Entry 7D7D (electron microscopy, 4.50 A resolution (low resolution: residue-level contacts below are approximate; hydrogen-bond / salt-bridge calls are withheld)); this record covers chains D and F of the 12 polymer chains in the assembly.

== Chain D ==
Name: DNA-directed RNA polymerase subunit beta'
Organism: Escherichia coli
Notes: EC 2.7.7.6
Reference sequence: D7Y6A2 (D7Y6A2_ECOLX); numbering as in UniProt (aligned over 1-1407)
Amino-acid sequence (1407 residues; row label = number of the first residue in the row):
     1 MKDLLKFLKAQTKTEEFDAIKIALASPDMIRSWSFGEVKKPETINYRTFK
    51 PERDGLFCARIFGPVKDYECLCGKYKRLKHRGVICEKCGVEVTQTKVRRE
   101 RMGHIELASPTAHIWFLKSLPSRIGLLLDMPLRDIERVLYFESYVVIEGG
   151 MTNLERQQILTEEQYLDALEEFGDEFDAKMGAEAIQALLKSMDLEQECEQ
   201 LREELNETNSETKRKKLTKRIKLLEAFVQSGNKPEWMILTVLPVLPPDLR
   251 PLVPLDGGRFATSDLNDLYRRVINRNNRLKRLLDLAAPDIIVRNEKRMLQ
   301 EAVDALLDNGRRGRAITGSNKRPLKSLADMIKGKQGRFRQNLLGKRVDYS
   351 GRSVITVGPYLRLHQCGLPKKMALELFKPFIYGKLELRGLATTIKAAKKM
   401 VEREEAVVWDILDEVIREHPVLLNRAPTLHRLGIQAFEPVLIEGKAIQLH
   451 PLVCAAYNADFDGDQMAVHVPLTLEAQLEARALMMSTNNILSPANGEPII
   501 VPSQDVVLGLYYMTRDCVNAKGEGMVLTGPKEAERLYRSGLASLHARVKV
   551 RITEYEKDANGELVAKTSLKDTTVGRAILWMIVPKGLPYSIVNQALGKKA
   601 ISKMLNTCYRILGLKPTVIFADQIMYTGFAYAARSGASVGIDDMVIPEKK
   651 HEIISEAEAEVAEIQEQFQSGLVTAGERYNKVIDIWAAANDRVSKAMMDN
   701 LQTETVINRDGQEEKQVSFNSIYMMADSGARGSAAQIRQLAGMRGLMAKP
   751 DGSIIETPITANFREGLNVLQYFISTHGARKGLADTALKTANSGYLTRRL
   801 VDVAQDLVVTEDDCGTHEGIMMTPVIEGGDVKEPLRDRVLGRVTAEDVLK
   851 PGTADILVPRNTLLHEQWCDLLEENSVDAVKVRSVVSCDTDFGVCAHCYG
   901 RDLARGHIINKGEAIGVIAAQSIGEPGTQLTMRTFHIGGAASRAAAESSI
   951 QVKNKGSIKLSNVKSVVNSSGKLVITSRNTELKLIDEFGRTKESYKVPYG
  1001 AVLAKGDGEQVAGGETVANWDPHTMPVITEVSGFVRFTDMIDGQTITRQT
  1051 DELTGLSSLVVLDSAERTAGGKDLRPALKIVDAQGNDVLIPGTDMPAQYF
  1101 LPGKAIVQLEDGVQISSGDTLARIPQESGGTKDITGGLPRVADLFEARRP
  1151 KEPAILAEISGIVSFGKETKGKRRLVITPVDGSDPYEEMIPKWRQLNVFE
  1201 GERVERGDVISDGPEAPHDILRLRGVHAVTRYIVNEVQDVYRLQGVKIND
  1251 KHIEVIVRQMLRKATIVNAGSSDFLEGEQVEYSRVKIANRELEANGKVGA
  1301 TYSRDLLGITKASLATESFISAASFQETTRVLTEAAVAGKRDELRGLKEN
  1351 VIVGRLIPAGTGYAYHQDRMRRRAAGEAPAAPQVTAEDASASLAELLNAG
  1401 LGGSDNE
Unresolved in the structure: 1-15, 933-947, 1127-1134, 1374-1407
Metal / ion sites: Zn2+ site 1: Cys72, Cys88; Mg2+: Asp460, Asp464; Zn2+ site 2: Cys814, Arg883, Cys888, Cys895, Cys898

== Chain F ==
Name: gp55
Organism: Escherichia virus T4
Amino-acid sequence (185 residues; row label = number of the first residue in the row):
     1 MSETKPKYNYVNNKELLQAIIDWKTELANNKDPNKVVRQNDTIGLAIMLI
    51 AEGLSKRFNFSGYTQSWKQEMIADGIEASIKGLHNFDETKYKNPHAYITQ
   101 ACFNAFVQRIKKERKEVAKKYSYFVHNVYDSRDDDMVALVDETFIQDIYD
   151 KMTHYEESTYRTPGAEKKSVVDDSPSLDFLYEAND
Unresolved in the structure: 1-9, 30-36, 154-185

== Interface between chain D and chain F ==
Residue-residue contacts (40):
  Glu42(D) with Lys119(F)
  Thr43(D) with Lys119(F)
  Ile44(D) with Lys119(F)
  Tyr46(D) with Lys115(F); Lys119(F); Ser122(F); Lys151(F)
  Phe49(D) with Ser122(F); Tyr123(F); His126(F)
  Leu252(D) with Lys120(F)
  Leu255(D) with Tyr123(F); Phe124(F); Asn127(F); Asp130(F)
  Gly257(D) with Asp130(F)
  Arg259(D) with Leu139(F)
  Thr262(D) with Lys120(F)
  Arg270(D) with Glu113(F)
  Arg271(D) with Ser66(F)
  Asn274(D) with Glu70(F); Arg109(F)
  Arg275(D) with Gln69(F); Glu70(F)
  Arg278(D) with Ala73(F); Glu77(F)
  Arg281(D) with Glu77(F)
  Leu282(D) with Glu77(F)
  Leu285(D) with Ile80(F); Lys81(F)
  Ala286(D) with Gln39(F)
  Pro288(D) with Gln39(F); Asp41(F)
  Asp289(D) with Arg38(F); Asp41(F)
  Ile290(D) with Asp41(F)
  Ile291(D) with Gly44(F); Met48(F); Ile76(F)
  Asn294(D) with Met48(F)
Also at the interface, not in a pair above, chain D (32 interface residues in all): Val253, Asp256, Phe260, Asp267, Glu295, Ile316, Thr317, Gly318
Also at the interface, not in a pair above, chain F (33 interface residues in all): Val37, Leu45, Thr64, Trp67, Asp74, Glu116, Tyr121

== In short ==
32 residues of chain D and 33 residues of chain F are in contact. Cys72(D) and Cys88(D) coordinate Zn2+ site
1. Asp460(D) and Asp464(D) coordinate Mg2+.
Chain D is DNA-directed RNA polymerase subunit beta' (Escherichia coli) and chain F is gp55 (Escherichia virus
T4); the structure, CryoEM structure of gp45-dependent transcription activation complex, was determined by
electron microscopy (same publication as 7D7C).
